7QHS - chains 3 and A of the 15 polymer chains in the assembly; structure by electron microscopy, 3.30 A resolution.

== Chain 3 ==
Protein: DNA replication licensing factor MCM3
From: Saccharomyces cerevisiae
Notes: EC 3.6.4.12
UniProt: P24279 (MCM3_YEAST); numbering as in UniProt (aligned over 1-971)
Sequence (1006 residues; numbered -34 to 971; the number before each row is that of its first residue; numbers below 1 keep their minus sign (Met-34 is residue -34)):
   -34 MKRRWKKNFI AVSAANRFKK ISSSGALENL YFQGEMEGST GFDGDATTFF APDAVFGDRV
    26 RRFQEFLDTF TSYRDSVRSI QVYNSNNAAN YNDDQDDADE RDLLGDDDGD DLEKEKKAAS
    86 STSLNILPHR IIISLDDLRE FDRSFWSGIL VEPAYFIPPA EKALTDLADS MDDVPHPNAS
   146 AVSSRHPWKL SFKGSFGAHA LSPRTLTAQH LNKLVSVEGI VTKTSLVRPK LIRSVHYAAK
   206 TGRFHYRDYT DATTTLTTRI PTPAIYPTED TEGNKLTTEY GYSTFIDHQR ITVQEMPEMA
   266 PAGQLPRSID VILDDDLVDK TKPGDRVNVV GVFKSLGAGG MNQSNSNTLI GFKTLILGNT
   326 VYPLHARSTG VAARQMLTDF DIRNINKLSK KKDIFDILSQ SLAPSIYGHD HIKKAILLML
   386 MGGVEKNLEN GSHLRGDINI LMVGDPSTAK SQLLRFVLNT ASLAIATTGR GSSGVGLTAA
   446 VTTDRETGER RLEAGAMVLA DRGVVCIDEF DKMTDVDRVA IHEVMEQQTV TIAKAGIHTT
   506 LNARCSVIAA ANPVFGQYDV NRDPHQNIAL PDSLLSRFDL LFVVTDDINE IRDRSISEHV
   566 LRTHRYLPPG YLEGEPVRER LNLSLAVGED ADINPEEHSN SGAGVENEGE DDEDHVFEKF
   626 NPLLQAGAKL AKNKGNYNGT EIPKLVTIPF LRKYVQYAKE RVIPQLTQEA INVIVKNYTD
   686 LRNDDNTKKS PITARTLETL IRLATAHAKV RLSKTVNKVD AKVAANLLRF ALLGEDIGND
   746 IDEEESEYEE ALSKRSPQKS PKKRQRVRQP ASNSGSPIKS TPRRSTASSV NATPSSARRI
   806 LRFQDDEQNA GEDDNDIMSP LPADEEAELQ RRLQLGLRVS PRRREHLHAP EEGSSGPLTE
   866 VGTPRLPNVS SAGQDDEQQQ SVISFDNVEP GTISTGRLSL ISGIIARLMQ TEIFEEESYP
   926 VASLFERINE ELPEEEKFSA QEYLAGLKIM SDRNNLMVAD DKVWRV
Unresolved in the structure: -34 to 17, 60-89, 330-338, 596-647, 742-971
Sequence notes: initiating methionine (-34); expression tag (-33 to 0)
Ion coordination: Mg2+: Ser416 (together with ATP)
Ligand contacts:
  - ATP (adenosine-5'-triphosphate), molecule 1: Ser370, Ile371, Tyr372, His374, Asp410, Pro411, Ser412, Thr413, Ala414, Lys415, Ser416, Gln417, Glu474, Asn517, Ile561, Val565
  - ATP, molecule 2: Ser541, Arg542, Ala699, Arg700, Glu703
Curated features (UniProtKB/Swiss-Prot):
  - motif: Ser541 to Asp544 (Arginine finger)
  - binding site (ATP): Gly409 to Ser416
  - modified residue: Ser761 (Phosphoserine), Ser777 (Phosphoserine), Ser781 (Phosphoserine), Thr868 (Phosphothreonine)
  - mutagenesis: Lys415 (K415A: No effect on MCM2-7 complex helicase activity. Loss of MCM2-7 complex helicase activity; when associated with MCM5 A-422. Reduces MCM2-7 complex helicase activity ...)

== Chain A ==
Molecule: 26-nt DNA strand
Sequence (26 nucleotides; each row starts with the number of its first residue):
     1 AAAAAAAAAA AAAAAAAAAA AAAAAA

== Chain 3 / chain A interface ==
Contacting residue pairs (9):
  Ser438(3) - DA16(A)  hydrogen bond to the phosphate
  Val440(3) - DA15(A)  phosphate contact
  Val440(3) - DA16(A)  phosphate contact
  Ala445(3) - DA15(A)  phosphate contact
  Val446(3) - DA15(A)  hydrogen bond to the phosphate
  Arg455(3) - DA13(A)  salt bridge to the phosphate
  Lys499(3) - DA14(A)  sugar contact
  Lys499(3) - DA15(A)  salt bridge to the phosphate
  Ala500(3) - DA14(A)  phosphate contact
Other interface residues (no listed pair), chain 3 (8 interface residues in all): Gly441

== Overview ==
The interface between chain 3 and chain A involves 8 residues on one side and 4 on the other, with 2 hydrogen
bonds and 2 salt bridges. Polar pairs include Ser438(3)-DA16(A), Val446(3)-DA15(A) and Arg455(3)-DA13(A).
Bound to chain 3: ATP.
Chain 3 is DNA replication licensing factor MCM3 (Saccharomyces cerevisiae) and chain A is a 26-nt DNA strand;
the structure, S. cerevisiae CMGE nucleating origin DNA melting, was determined by electron microscopy (same
publication as 7Z13).
